Entry 2R93 (X-ray diffraction, 4.00 A resolution); this record covers chains A and F of the 13 polymer chains in the assembly.

[Chain A]
Protein: DNA-directed RNA polymerase II subunit RPB1
From: Saccharomyces cerevisiae
Notes: EC 2.7.7.6
UniProt: P04050 (RPB1_YEAST); residue numbers follow UniProt; this construct covers 1-1733
Amino-acid sequence (1733 residues; each row starts with the number of its first residue):
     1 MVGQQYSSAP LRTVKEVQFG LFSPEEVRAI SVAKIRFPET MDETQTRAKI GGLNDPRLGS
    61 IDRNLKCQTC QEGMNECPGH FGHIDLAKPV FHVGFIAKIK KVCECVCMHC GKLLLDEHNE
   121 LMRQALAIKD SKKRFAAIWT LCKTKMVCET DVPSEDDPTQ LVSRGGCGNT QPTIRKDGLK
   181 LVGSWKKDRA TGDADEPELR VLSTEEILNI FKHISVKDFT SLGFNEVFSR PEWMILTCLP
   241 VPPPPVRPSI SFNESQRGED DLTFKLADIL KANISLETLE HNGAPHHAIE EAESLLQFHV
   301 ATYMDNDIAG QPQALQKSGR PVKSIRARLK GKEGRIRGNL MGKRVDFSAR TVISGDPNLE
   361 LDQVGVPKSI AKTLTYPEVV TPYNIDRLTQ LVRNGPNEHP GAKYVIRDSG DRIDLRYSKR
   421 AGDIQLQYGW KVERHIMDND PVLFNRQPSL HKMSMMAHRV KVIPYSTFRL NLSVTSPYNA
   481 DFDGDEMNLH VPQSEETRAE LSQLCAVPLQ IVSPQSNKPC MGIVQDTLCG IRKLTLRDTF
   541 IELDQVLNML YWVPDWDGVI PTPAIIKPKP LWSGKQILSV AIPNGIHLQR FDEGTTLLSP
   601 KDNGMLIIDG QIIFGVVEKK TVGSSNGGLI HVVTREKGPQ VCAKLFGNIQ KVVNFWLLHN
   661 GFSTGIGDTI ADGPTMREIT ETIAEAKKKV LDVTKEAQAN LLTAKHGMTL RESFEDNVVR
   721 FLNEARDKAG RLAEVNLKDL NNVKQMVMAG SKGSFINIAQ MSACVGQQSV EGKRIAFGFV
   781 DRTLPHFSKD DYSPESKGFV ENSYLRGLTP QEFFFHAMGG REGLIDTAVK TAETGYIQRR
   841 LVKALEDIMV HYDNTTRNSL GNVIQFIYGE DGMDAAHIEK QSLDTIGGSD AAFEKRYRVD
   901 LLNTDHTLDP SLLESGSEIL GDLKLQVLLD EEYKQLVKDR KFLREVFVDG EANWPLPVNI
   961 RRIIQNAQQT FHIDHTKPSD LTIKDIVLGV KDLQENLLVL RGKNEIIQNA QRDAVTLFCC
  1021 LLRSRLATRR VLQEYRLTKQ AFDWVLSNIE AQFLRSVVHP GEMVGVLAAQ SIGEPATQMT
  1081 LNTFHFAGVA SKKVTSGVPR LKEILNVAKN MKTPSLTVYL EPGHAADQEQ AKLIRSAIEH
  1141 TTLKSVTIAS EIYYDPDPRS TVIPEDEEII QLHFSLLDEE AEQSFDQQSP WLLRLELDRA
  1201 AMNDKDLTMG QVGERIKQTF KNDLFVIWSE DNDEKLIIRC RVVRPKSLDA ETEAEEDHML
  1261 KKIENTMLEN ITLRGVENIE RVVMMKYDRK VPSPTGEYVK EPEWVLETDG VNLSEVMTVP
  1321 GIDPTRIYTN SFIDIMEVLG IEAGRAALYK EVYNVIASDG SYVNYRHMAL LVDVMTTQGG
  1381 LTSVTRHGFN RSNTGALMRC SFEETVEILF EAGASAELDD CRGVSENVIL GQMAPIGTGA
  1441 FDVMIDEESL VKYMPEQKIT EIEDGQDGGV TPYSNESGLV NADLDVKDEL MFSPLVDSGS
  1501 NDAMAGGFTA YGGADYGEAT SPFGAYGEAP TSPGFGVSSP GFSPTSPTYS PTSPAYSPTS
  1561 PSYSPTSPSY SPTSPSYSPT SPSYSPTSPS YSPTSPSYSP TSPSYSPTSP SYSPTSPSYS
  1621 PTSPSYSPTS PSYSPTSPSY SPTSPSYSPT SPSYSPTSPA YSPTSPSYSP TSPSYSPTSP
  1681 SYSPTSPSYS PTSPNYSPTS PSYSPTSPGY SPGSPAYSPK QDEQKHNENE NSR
Unresolved in the structure: 1, 190-194, 1082-1091, 1178-1186, 1246-1253, 1456-1733
Bound ions: Zn2+ site 1: Cys67, Cys70, Cys77; Zn2+ site 2: Cys110, Cys148; Mg2+ near Asp481 (its only coordinating residue here)
Swiss-Prot annotation at these positions:
  - region: Pro248 to Asp260 (Lid loop), Asn306 to Lys323 (Rudder loop), Pro810 to Glu822 (Bridging helix)
  - binding site (Zn(2+)): Cys67, Cys70, Cys77, His80, Cys107, Cys110, Cys148, Cys167
  - binding site (Mg(2+)): Asp481, Asp483, Asp485
  - modified residue: Thr1471 (Phosphothreonine)
  - cross-link (Glycyl lysine isopeptide (Lys-Gly)): Lys695 (interchain with G-Cter in ubiquitin), Lys1246 (interchain with G-Cter in ubiquitin), Lys1350 (interchain with G-Cter in ubiquitin)
  - natural variant: Ser1653 to Pro1659 (deletion: In strain: A364A)
  - mutagenesis: Lys1246 (K1246R: Impairs ubiquitination during transcription stress)

[Chain F]
Protein: DNA-directed RNA polymerases I, II, and III subunit RPABC2
From: Saccharomyces cerevisiae
Notes: EC 2.7.7.6
UniProt: P20435 (RPAB2_YEAST); residue numbers follow UniProt; this construct covers 1-155
Amino-acid sequence (155 residues; row label = number of the first residue in the row):
     1 MSDYEEAFND GNENFEDFDV EHFSDEETYE EKPQFKDGET TDANGKTIVT GGNGPEDFQQ
    61 HEQIRRKTLK EKAIPKDQRA TTPYMTKYER ARILGTRALQ ISMNAPVFVD LEGETDPLRI
   121 AMKELAEKKI PLVIRRYLPD GSFEDWSVEE LIVDL
Unresolved in the structure: 1-67
Swiss-Prot annotation at these positions:
  - region: Leu111 to Leu132 (Leucine-zipper)
  - modified residue: Ser24 (Phosphoserine)

[How chain A and chain F interact]
Residue-residue contacts (69):
  Thr381(A) - Asn104(F)
  Pro382(A) - Asn104(F)
  Tyr383(A) - Val107(F)
  Tyr383(A) - Thr115(F)
  Gly429(A) - Asn104(F)
  Ser494(A) - Leu99(F)
  Glu495(A) - Ala98(F)
  Glu495(A) - Leu99(F)
  Glu495(A) - Pro117(F)
  Glu495(A) - Leu118(F)
  Glu496(A) - Gly95(F)
  Glu496(A) - Thr96(F)
  Glu496(A) - Leu99(F)
  Ala499(A) - Gly95(F)
  Gln503(A) - Arg90(F)  hydrogen bond
  Gln503(A) - Ala91(F)
  Leu504(A) - Tyr88(F)  hydrophobic
  Leu504(A) - Ala91(F)  hydrophobic
  Tyr852(A) - Thr81(F)
  Tyr852(A) - Thr86(F)
  Tyr852(A) - Glu89(F)  hydrogen bond
  Tyr852(A) - Arg136(F)
  Tyr852(A) - Tyr137(F)
  Asp853(A) - Pro139(F)
  Arg857(A) - Pro139(F)
  Asp874(A) - Lys87(F)  salt bridge
  Arg1001(A) - Ala80(F)
  Arg1001(A) - Thr81(F)
  Arg1001(A) - Thr82(F)
  Arg1001(A) - Pro83(F)
  Leu1054(A) - Tyr84(F)
  Arg1055(A) - Asp154(F)  salt bridge
  His1059(A) - Met85(F)
  His1059(A) - Thr86(F)
  His1059(A) - Lys87(F)  hydrogen bond (side chain-backbone)
  His1059(A) - Leu155(F)
  Pro1060(A) - Thr86(F)
  Glu1062(A) - Lys87(F)  salt bridge
  Glu1062(A) - Tyr88(F)  hydrogen bond
  Gly1437(A) - Tyr88(F)
  Thr1438(A) - Tyr88(F)
  Thr1438(A) - Arg92(F)  hydrogen bond (backbone-side chain)
  Gly1439(A) - Arg92(F)
  Phe1441(A) - Tyr88(F)
  Phe1441(A) - Glu89(F)
  Phe1441(A) - Arg92(F)  hydrogen bond (backbone-side chain)
  Phe1441(A) - Arg135(F)
  Asp1442(A) - Val133(F)
  Asp1442(A) - Ile134(F)
  Asp1442(A) - Arg135(F)  hydrogen bond (backbone-backbone)
  Asp1442(A) - Tyr137(F)  hydrogen bond
  Val1443(A) - Arg92(F)
  Val1443(A) - Val133(F)
  Met1444(A) - Pro131(F)
  Met1444(A) - Leu132(F)
  Met1444(A) - Val133(F)  hydrogen bond (backbone-backbone)
  Met1444(A) - Arg135(F)
  Met1444(A) - Asp145(F)
  Ile1445(A) - Pro131(F)
  Asp1446(A) - Pro131(F)  hydrogen bond (backbone-backbone)
  Asp1446(A) - Val133(F)
  Leu1450(A) - Phe108(F)  hydrophobic
  Leu1450(A) - Pro131(F)  hydrophobic
  Tyr1453(A) - Phe108(F)
  Tyr1453(A) - Lys128(F)  hydrogen bond (side chain-backbone)
  Tyr1453(A) - Lys129(F)
  Tyr1453(A) - Ile130(F)
  Tyr1453(A) - Pro131(F)
  Tyr1453(A) - Glu149(F)  hydrogen bond
Interface residues without a listed pair, chain A (40 interface residues in all): Val379, Val380, Tyr428, Ser502, His851, Gly1061, Met1433, Ala1440, Ser1449
Interface residues without a listed pair, chain F (43 interface residues in all): Ile101, Ser102, Leu111, Ile120, Leu138

[In short]
The interface between chain A and chain F involves 40 residues on one side and 43 on the other, with 12
hydrogen bonds and 3 salt bridges. Polar pairs include Asp874(A)-Lys87(F), Arg1055(A)-Asp154(F) and
Glu1062(A)-Lys87(F).
Chain A is DNA-directed RNA polymerase II subunit RPB1 and chain F is DNA-directed RNA polymerases I, II, and
III subunit RPABC2, both from Saccharomyces cerevisiae; the structure, Elongation complex of RNA polymerase II
with a hepatitis delta virus-derived RNA stem loop, was determined by X-ray diffraction, deposited together
with 2R92.
